3RZO - chains A and I of the 12 polymer chains in the assembly; structure by X-ray diffraction, 3.00 A resolution.

# Chain A
Protein: DNA-directed RNA polymerase II subunit RPB1
From: Saccharomyces cerevisiae S288c
Notes: EC 2.7.7.6
UniProt: P04050 (RPB1_YEAST); numbering as in UniProt (aligned over 1-1733)
Sequence (1733 residues; numbered 1 to 1733; the number before each row is that of its first residue):
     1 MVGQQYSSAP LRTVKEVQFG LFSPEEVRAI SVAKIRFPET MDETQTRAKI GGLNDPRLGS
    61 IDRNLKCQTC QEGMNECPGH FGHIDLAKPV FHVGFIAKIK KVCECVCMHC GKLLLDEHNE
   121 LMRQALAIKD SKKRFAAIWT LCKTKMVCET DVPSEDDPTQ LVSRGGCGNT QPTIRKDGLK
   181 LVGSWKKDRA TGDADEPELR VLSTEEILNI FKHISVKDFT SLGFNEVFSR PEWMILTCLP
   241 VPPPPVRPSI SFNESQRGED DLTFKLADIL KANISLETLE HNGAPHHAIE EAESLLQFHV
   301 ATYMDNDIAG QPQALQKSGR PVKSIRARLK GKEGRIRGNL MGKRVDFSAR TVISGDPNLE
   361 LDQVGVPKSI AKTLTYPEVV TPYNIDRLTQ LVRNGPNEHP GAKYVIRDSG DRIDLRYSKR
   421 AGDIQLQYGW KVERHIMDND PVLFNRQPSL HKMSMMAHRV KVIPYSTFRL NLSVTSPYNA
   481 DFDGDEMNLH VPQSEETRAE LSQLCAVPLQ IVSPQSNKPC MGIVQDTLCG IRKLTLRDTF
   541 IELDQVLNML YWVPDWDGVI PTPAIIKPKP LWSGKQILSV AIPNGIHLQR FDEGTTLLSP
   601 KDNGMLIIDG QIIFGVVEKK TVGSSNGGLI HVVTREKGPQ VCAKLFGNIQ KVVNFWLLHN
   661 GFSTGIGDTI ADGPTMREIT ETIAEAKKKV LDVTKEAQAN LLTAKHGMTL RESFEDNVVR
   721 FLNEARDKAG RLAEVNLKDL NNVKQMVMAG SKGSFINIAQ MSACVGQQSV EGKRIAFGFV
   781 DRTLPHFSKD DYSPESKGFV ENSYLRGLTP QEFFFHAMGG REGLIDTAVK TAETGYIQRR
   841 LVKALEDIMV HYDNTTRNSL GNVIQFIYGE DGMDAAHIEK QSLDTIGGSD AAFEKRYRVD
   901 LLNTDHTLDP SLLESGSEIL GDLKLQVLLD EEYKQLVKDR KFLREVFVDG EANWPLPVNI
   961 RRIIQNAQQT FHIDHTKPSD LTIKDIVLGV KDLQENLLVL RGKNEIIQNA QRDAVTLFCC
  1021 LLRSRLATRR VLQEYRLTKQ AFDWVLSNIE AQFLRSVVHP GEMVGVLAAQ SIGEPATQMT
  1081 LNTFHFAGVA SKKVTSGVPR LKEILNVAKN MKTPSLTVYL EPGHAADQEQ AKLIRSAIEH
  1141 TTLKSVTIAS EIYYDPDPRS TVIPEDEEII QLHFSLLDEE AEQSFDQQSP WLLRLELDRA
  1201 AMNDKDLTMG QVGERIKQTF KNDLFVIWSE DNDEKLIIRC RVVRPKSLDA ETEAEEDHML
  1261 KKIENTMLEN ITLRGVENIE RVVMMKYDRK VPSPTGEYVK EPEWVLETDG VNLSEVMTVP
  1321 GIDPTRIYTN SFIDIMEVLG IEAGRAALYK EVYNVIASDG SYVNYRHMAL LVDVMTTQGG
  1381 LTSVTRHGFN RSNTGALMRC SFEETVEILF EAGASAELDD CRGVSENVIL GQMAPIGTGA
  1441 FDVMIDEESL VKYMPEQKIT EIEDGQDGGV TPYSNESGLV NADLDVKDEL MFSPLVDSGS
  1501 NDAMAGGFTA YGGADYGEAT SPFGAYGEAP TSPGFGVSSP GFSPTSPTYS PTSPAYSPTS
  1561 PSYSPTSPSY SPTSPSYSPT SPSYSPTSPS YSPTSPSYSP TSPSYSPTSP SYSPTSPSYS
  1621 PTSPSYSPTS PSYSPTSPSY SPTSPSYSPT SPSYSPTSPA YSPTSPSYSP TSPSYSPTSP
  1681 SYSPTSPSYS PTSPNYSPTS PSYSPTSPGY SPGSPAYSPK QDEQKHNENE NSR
Disordered / not traced: 1-2, 155-160, 187-198, 1177-1186, 1244-1253, 1446-1733
UniProt features mapped onto this chain:
  - region: P248 to D260 (Lid loop), N306 to K323 (Rudder loop), P810 to E822 (Bridging helix)
  - binding site (Zn(2+)): C67, C70, C77, H80, C107, C110, C148, C167
  - binding site (Mg(2+)): D481, D483, D485
  - modified residue: T1471 (Phosphothreonine)
  - cross-link (Glycyl lysine isopeptide (Lys-Gly)): K695 (interchain with G-Cter in ubiquitin), K1246 (interchain with G-Cter in ubiquitin), K1350 (interchain with G-Cter in ubiquitin)
  - natural variant: S1653 to P1659 (deletion: In strain: A364A)
  - mutagenesis: K1246 (K1246R: Impairs ubiquitination during transcription stress)
Bound ions: Zn2+ site 1: C67, C70, C77, H80; Zn2+ site 2: C107, C110, C148, C167

# Chain I
Protein: DNA-directed RNA polymerase II subunit RPB9
From: Saccharomyces cerevisiae S288c
UniProt: P27999 (RPB9_YEAST); residues 1-122 here = UniProt positions 1-122
Sequence (122 residues; numbered 1 to 122; the number before each row is that of its first residue):
     1 MTTFRFCRDC NNMLYPREDK ENNRLLFECR TCSYVEEAGS PLVYRHELIT NIGETAGVVQ
    61 DIGSDPTLPR SDRECPKCHS RENVFFQSQQ RRKDTSMVLF FVCLSCSHIF TSDQKNKRTQ
   121 FS
Disordered / not traced: 1, 121-122
UniProt features mapped onto this chain:
  - zinc finger: C7 to C32 (C4-type), S71 to T111 (TFIIS-type)
  - binding site (Zn(2+)): C7, C10, C29, C32, C75, C78, C103, C106
  - modified residue: S40 (Phosphoserine)
Bound ions: Zn2+ site 1: C7, C10, C29, C32; Zn2+ site 2: C75, C78, C103, C106

# Chain A / chain I interface
Pairs across the interface (69):
  A697(A) with M97(I)
  Q698(A) with M97(I); V98(I); L99(I); S112(I), hydrogen bond (backbone-side chain); D113(I)
  A699(A) with S112(I); D113(I); Q114(I), hydrogen bond (backbone-backbone); K115(I)
  N700(A) with V98(I); D113(I), hydrogen bond; K115(I); N116(I), hydrogen bond
  L701(A) with Q114(I)
  T709(A) with K93(I); D94(I)
  R711(A) with Q87(I), hydrogen bond; K93(I); T95(I), hydrogen bond (side chain-backbone); S96(I), hydrogen bond (side chain-backbone); M97(I)
  D781(A) with Q89(I); R91(I), salt bridge
  R782(A) with T67(I)
  S788(A) with T67(I); P69(I)
  K789(A) with T67(I), hydrogen bond; P69(I)
  D790(A) with F86(I); Q87(I), hydrogen bond (side chain-backbone); R91(I), salt bridge
  Y792(A) with Q87(I), hydrogen bond
  K1144(A) with L48(I)
  T1147(A) with L48(I); I49(I)
  I1148(A) with E47(I); L48(I), hydrogen bond (backbone-backbone); I49(I), hydrogen bond (backbone-backbone)
  A1149(A) with R45(I); E47(I)
  S1150(A) with Y44(I); R45(I); H46(I), hydrogen bond (backbone-backbone)
  E1151(A) with L42(I); Y44(I); R45(I), salt bridge
  I1152(A) with L42(I); V43(I), hydrogen bond (backbone-backbone); Y44(I), hydrogen bond (backbone-backbone)
  Y1153(A) with P41(I); L42(I)
  Y1154(A) with E18(I), hydrogen bond; N23(I); R24(I), hydrogen bond (side chain-backbone); L25(I); P41(I), hydrogen bond (backbone-backbone)
  P1156(A) with N23(I)
  V1162(A) with P41(I), hydrophobic
  P1190(A) with E18(I)
  W1191(A) with L25(I), hydrophobic; V43(I), hydrophobic
  D1198(A) with I49(I)
  D1257(A) with V43(I)
  K1261(A) with Y44(I)
  E1264(A) with Y44(I); H46(I)
  L1268(A) with H46(I); L48(I), hydrophobic
Interface residues without a listed pair, chain A (33 interface residues in all): F714, A1254
Interface residues without a listed pair, chain I (35 interface residues in all): P16, K20, D65, L68

# In short
The interface between chain A and chain I involves 33 residues on one side and 35 on the other, with 18
hydrogen bonds and 3 salt bridges. Polar contacts include D781(A)-R91(I), D790(A)-R91(I) and E1151(A)-R45(I).
Chain A is DNA-directed RNA polymerase II subunit RPB1 and chain I is DNA-directed RNA polymerase II subunit
RPB9, both from Saccharomyces cerevisiae S288c; the structure, RNA Polymerase II Initiation Complex with a
4-nt RNA, was determined by X-ray diffraction (same publication as 3RZD, 3S14, 3S15, 3S16, 3S17, 3S1M and 5
further entries).
